9BFJ - chain A; structure by electron microscopy, 2.35 A resolution.

[Chain A]
Name: High affinity choline transporter 1
Organism: Homo sapiens
UniProtKB: Q9GZV3 (SC5A7_HUMAN); residues 1-580 here = UniProt positions 1-580
Amino-acid sequence (614 residues; row label = number of the first residue in the row):
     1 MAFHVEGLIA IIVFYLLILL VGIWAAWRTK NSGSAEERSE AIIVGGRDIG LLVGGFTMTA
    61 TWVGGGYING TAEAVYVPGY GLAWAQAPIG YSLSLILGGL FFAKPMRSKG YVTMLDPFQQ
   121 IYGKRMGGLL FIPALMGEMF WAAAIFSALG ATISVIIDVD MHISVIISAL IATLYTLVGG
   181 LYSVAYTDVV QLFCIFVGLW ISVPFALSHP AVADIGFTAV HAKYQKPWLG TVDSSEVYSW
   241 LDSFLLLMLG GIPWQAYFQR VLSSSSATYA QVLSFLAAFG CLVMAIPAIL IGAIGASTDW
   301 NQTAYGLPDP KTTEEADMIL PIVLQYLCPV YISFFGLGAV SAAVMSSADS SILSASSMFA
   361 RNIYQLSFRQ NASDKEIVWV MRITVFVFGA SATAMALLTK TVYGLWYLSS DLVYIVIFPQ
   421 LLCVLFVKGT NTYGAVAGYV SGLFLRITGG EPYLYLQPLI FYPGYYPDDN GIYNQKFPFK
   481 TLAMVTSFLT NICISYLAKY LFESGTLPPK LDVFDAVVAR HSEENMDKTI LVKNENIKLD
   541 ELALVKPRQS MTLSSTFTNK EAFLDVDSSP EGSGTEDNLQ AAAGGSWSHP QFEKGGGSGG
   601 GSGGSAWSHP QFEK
Disordered / not traced: 1, 30-46, 370-372, 518-614
Sequence notes: expression tag (581-614)
UniProt features mapped onto this chain:
  - motif: D527 to V532 (Dileucine-like motif)
  - glycosylation: N301 (N-linked (GlcNAc...) asparagine)
  - natural variant: D48 (D48G: In CMS20), G65 (G65E: In CMS20), I89 (I89V: 40% reduction in choline transmembrane transporter activity), P105 (P105S: In CMS20), Y111 (Y111H: In CMS20), Y175 (Y175C: In CMS20; uncertain significance), I291 (I291T: In CMS20; uncertain significance), V344 (V344L: In CMS20; uncertain significance), R361 (R361Q: In CMS20), F418 (F418V: In CMS20; uncertain significance), R446 (R446G: In CMS20)
  - mutagenesis: I89 (I89A: Decreased choline transmembrane transporter activity, only 20% of wild-type choline uptake activity), E451 (E451Q: Decreased choline transmembrane transporter activity, only 5% of wild-type choline uptake activity), I530 (I530A: No change in protein internalization. No change in choline transmembrane transporter activity), L531 to V532 (Decreased protein internalization; when associated with V-538. Increased choline transmembrane transporter activity; when associated with V-538), L531 (L531A: Loss of protein internalization to vesicular structures in neurons. Increased choline transmembrane transporter activity), V532 (V532A: Decreased protein internalization. Increased choline transmembrane transporter activity), K538 (K538V: Decreased protein internalization; when associated with 531-L-V-532. Increased choline transmembrane transporter activity; when associated with 531-L-V-532)
Metal / ion sites: Na+: A60, V63, A343, S346, S347
Ligand contacts: choline ion (CHT): W62, Y67, Y91, W141, G251, W254, W406, S409, S410
What the authors report for this chain:
  - binding site for choline ion: W62, Y67, Y91, W141, W254, W406
  - binding site for chloride ion: V63 to Y67, W141
  - Na+ coordination: A60, V63, A343, S346, S347
  - conformationally variable residues (side-chain flip): W62, Y67, Y91, W141, W406
  - contacts within the chain: Y91-S410 (hydrogen bond)
  - mutagenesis - D188A, S346A, S347A: abolished catalytic activity
  - disease-associated variants - D349N: abolished catalytic activity (proposed by the authors, not directly observed)

[Overview]
Ligands of chain A: choline ion. A60, V63, A343, S346 and S347 coordinate Na+. From UniProt: 6 mutagenesis
sites. From the paper: a binding site for choline ion at W62, Y67 and Y91 among others; D188A, S346A and
S347A, among others, abolish catalytic activity.
Chain A is High affinity choline transporter 1 (Homo sapiens); the structure, Cryo-EM structure of human CHT1
in the choline bound state, was determined by electron microscopy (same publication as 9BFI, 9BFK and 9BIM).
